6KIO - chains M and a of the 3 polymer chains in the assembly; structure by electron microscopy, 3.94 A resolution.

# Chain M
Molecule: Dynein heavy chain, cytoplasmic
Source organism: Saccharomyces cerevisiae S288c
UniProtKB: P36022 (DYHC_YEAST); residue numbers follow UniProt; this construct covers 3095-3224
Amino-acid sequence (130 residues; each row starts with the number of its first residue):
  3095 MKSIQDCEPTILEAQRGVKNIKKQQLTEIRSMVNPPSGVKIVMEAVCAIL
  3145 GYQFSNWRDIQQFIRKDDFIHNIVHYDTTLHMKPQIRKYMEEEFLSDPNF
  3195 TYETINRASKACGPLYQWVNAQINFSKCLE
Construct notes: engineered mutation Cys3101 (Ile in P36022), Cys3222 (Val in P36022)
Modified positions: His3165 (histidine); His3169 (histidine); His3175 (histidine)
Disulfide bonds: Cys3101-Cys3222

# Chain a
Molecule: Tubulin alpha-1A chain
Source organism: Sus scrofa
Amino-acid sequence (412 residues; each row starts with the number of its first residue):
  1002 RECISIHVGQAGVQIGNACWELYCLEHGIQPDGHVPRAVFVDLEPTVIDE
  1052 VRTGTYRQLFHPEQLITGKEDAANNYARGHYTIGKEIIDLVLDRIRKLAD
  1102 QCTGLQGFSVFHSFGGGTGSGFTSLLMERLSVDYGKKSKLEFSIYPAPQV
  1152 STAVVEPYNSILTTHTTLEHSDCAFMVDNEAIYDICRRNLDIERPTYTNL
  1202 NRLIGQIVSSITASLRFDGALNVDLTEFQTNLVPYPRGHFPLATYAPVIS
  1252 AEKAYHEQLSVAEITNACFEPANQMVKCDPRHGKYMACCLLYRGDVVPKD
  1302 VNAAIATIKTKRTIQFVDWCPTGFKVGINYEPPTVVPGGDLAKVQRAVCM
  1352 LSNTTAIAEAWARLDHKFDLMYAKRAFVHWYVGEGMEEGEFSEAREDMAA
  1402 LEKDYEEVGVDS
Modified positions: His1008, His1028, His1035, His1062, His1081, His1113, His1166, His1171, His1240, His1257, His1283, His1367, His1380 (histidine)

# Interface between chain M and chain a
Contacting residue pairs (25):
  Glu3122(M) - Arg1376(a)  salt bridge
  Glu3122(M) - His1380(a)  salt bridge
  Met3126(M) - His1380(a)
  Met3126(M) - Val1383(a)  hydrophobic
  Met3126(M) - Gly1384(a)
  Val3127(M) - Gly1384(a)
  Asn3128(M) - Gly1384(a)  hydrogen bond (backbone-backbone)
  Asn3128(M) - Glu1385(a)  hydrogen bond (backbone-backbone)
  Asn3128(M) - Gly1386(a)  hydrogen bond (backbone-backbone)
  Pro3129(M) - Val1383(a)
  Pro3129(M) - Gly1384(a)
  Pro3129(M) - Gly1386(a)
  Pro3130(M) - Val1383(a)
  Pro3130(M) - Gly1386(a)
  Pro3130(M) - Met1387(a)
  Pro3130(M) - Glu1388(a)
  Arg3201(M) - Glu1389(a)  salt bridge
  Arg3201(M) - Gly1390(a)  hydrogen bond (backbone-backbone)
  Arg3201(M) - Ser1393(a)  hydrogen bond
  Arg3201(M) - Glu1394(a)  salt bridge
  Ala3202(M) - Glu1388(a)
  Ala3202(M) - Glu1389(a)  hydrogen bond (backbone-backbone)
  Ser3203(M) - Glu1389(a)
  Lys3204(M) - Arg1376(a)
  Lys3204(M) - Glu1389(a)
Other interface residues (no listed pair), chain M (12 interface residues in all): Ser3125, Asn3200

# Summary
Chain M and chain a each contribute 12 residues to their interface; the contacts include 6 hydrogen bonds and
4 salt bridges. Polar contacts include Glu3122(M)-Arg1376(a), Glu3122(M)-His1380(a) and Arg3201(M)-Glu1389(a).
Here chain M is Dynein heavy chain, cytoplasmic (Saccharomyces cerevisiae S288c) and chain a is Tubulin
alpha-1A chain (Sus scrofa). Entry 6KIO (Complex of yeast cytoplasmic dynein MTBD-High and MT without DTT) was
determined by electron microscopy, deposited together with 6KIQ.
